PDB entry 1QGE | X-ray diffraction, 1.70 A resolution | chains D and E

[Chain D]
Molecule: Protein (triacylglycerol hydrolase)
Source organism: Burkholderia glumae
Notes: EC 3.1.1.3
Reference sequence: Q05489 (LIP_BURGL); residues 1-222 here correspond to UniProt positions 40-261 (UniProt number = residue number + 39)
Amino-acid sequence (222 residues; numbered 1 to 222; the number before each row is that of its first residue):
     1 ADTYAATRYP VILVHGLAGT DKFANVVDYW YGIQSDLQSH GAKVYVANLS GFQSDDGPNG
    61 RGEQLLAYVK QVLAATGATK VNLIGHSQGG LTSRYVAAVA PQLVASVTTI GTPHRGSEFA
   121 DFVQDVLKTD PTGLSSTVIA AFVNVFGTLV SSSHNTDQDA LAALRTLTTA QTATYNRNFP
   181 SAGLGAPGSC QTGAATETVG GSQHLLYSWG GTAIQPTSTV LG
Unresolved in the structure: 220-222

[Chain E]
Molecule: Protein (triacylglycerol hydrolase)
Source organism: Burkholderia glumae
Notes: EC 3.1.1.3
Reference sequence: Q05489 (LIP_BURGL); residues 223-319 here correspond to UniProt positions 262-358 (UniProt number = residue number + 39)
Amino-acid sequence (97 residues; numbered 223 to 319; the number before each row is that of its first residue):
   223 VVGATDTSTG TLDVANVTDP STLALLATGA VMINRASGQN DGLVSRCSSL FGQVISTSYH
   283 WNHLDEINQL LGVRGANAED PVAVIRTHVN RLKLQGV
Bound ions: Ca2+: Asp241, Asp287, Gln291, Val295

[How chain D and chain E interact]
Pairs across the interface - 152 pairs, chain D then chain E:
  Thr3(D) - Lys315(E)  hydrogen bond (backbone-side chain)
  Tyr4(D) - Arg308(E)
  Tyr4(D) - Thr309(E)
  Tyr4(D) - Asn312(E)  hydrogen bond (backbone-side chain)
  Tyr4(D) - Lys315(E)
  Ala5(D) - Val311(E)
  Ala6(D) - Lys315(E)
  Thr7(D) - Val311(E)
  Thr7(D) - Lys315(E)
  Thr7(D) - Val319(E)
  Arg8(D) - Gly318(E)
  Arg8(D) - Val319(E)  hydrogen bond (backbone-backbone)
  Tyr9(D) - Val319(E)  hydrogen bond (backbone-backbone)
  Asp28(D) - Gln291(E)  hydrogen bond (backbone-side chain)
  Tyr29(D) - Ile289(E)
  Tyr29(D) - Gln291(E)  hydrogen bond (backbone-side chain)
  Tyr31(D) - Ile289(E)  hydrogen bond (backbone-backbone)
  Tyr31(D) - Asn290(E)  hydrogen bond (backbone-side chain)
  Tyr31(D) - Gln291(E)
  Tyr31(D) - Leu293(E)
  Tyr31(D) - Gly294(E)
  Ile33(D) - Ile307(E)  hydrophobic
  Asp36(D) - Val304(E)
  Asp36(D) - Arg308(E)  salt bridge
  Leu37(D) - Arg308(E)
  Leu37(D) - Val311(E)  hydrophobic
  His40(D) - Arg308(E)
  Asn82(D) - Val319(E)  hydrogen bond (side chain-backbone)
  His86(D) - His285(E)  hydrogen bond (side chain-backbone)
  His86(D) - Glu288(E)  salt bridge
  His86(D) - Ile289(E)
  Ser87(D) - His285(E)  hydrogen bond
  Arg94(D) - Phe273(E)
  Ala105(D) - Val319(E)  hydrophobic
  Ser106(D) - Leu314(E)
  Val107(D) - Phe273(E)  hydrophobic
  Thr108(D) - His310(E)  hydrogen bond
  Thr109(D) - Phe273(E)
  Ile110(D) - Glu288(E)
  Gly111(D) - Val266(E)
  Gly111(D) - His285(E)
  Gly111(D) - Glu288(E)
  Thr112(D) - Val266(E)
  Thr112(D) - Ser270(E)
  Thr112(D) - Ser271(E)
  Pro113(D) - Val266(E)  hydrophobic
  Pro113(D) - Ser270(E)
  His114(D) - Ser270(E)  hydrogen bond (backbone-backbone)
  His114(D) - Ser271(E)
  His114(D) - Phe273(E)
  Arg115(D) - Ser270(E)  hydrogen bond (backbone-side chain)
  Gly116(D) - Ser270(E)  hydrogen bond (backbone-side chain)
  Ser117(D) - Leu265(E)  hydrogen bond (side chain-backbone)
  Glu118(D) - Met254(E)
  Glu118(D) - Arg257(E)  hydrogen bond (backbone-side chain)
  Glu118(D) - Ser259(E)
  Phe119(D) - Thr250(E)
  Phe119(D) - Met254(E)
  Phe119(D) - Leu265(E)  hydrophobic
  Asp121(D) - Arg257(E)
  Phe122(D) - Val253(E)  hydrophobic
  Phe122(D) - Arg257(E)
  Asp125(D) - Arg257(E)  salt bridge
  Val138(D) - Ala249(E)
  Val138(D) - Thr250(E)
  Phe142(D) - Leu265(E)  hydrophobic
  Val145(D) - Ser243(E)
  Val145(D) - Ala246(E)  hydrophobic
  Val145(D) - Leu286(E)  hydrophobic
  Thr148(D) - Leu292(E)
  Leu149(D) - Gln291(E)
  Ser181(D) - Phe273(E)
  Gly183(D) - Phe273(E)
  Gly183(D) - Gly274(E)  hydrogen bond (backbone-backbone)
  Leu184(D) - Phe273(E)  hydrophobic
  Cys190(D) - Arg268(E)  hydrogen bond
  Cys190(D) - Cys269(E)  disulfide
  Cys190(D) - Leu272(E)
  Gln191(D) - Leu272(E)
  Thr192(D) - Leu272(E)
  Thr192(D) - Phe273(E)  hydrogen bond (side chain-backbone)
  Thr192(D) - Gly274(E)  hydrogen bond (side chain-backbone)
  Thr192(D) - Val276(E)
  Ala194(D) - Gly274(E)
  Ala195(D) - Gln275(E)
  Leu205(D) - Gln317(E)
  Leu205(D) - Val319(E)  hydrophobic
  Leu206(D) - Phe273(E)  hydrophobic
  Leu206(D) - Gly274(E)
  Leu206(D) - Gln275(E)  hydrogen bond (backbone-backbone)
  Tyr207(D) - Phe273(E)
  Tyr207(D) - Gln275(E)
  Tyr207(D) - Ile277(E)  hydrophobic
  Tyr207(D) - His310(E)
  Tyr207(D) - Arg313(E)
  Tyr207(D) - Leu314(E)  hydrophobic
  Tyr207(D) - Gln317(E)
  Ser208(D) - Ser271(E)
  Ser208(D) - Phe273(E)  hydrogen bond (side chain-backbone)
  Ser208(D) - Gln275(E)  hydrogen bond (backbone-backbone)
  Ser208(D) - Val276(E)
  Ser208(D) - Ile277(E)  hydrogen bond (backbone-backbone)
  Trp209(D) - Ile277(E)  hydrophobic
  Trp209(D) - Ser278(E)
  Trp209(D) - Tyr281(E)
  Trp209(D) - Trp283(E)
  Trp209(D) - Ile307(E)  hydrophobic
  Trp209(D) - His310(E)
  Gly210(D) - Ser278(E)  hydrogen bond (backbone-backbone)
  Gly210(D) - Thr279(E)
  Gly210(D) - Tyr281(E)
  Gly211(D) - Asn262(E)
  Gly211(D) - Asp263(E)  hydrogen bond (backbone-backbone)
  Gly211(D) - Tyr281(E)
  Gly211(D) - Trp283(E)
  Gly211(D) - Glu288(E)  hydrogen bond (backbone-side chain)
  Thr212(D) - Thr229(E)
  Thr212(D) - Gln261(E)
  Thr212(D) - Asn262(E)
  Thr212(D) - Arg268(E)
  Thr212(D) - Thr279(E)  hydrogen bond (side chain-backbone)
  Thr212(D) - Ser280(E)
  Thr212(D) - Tyr281(E)  hydrogen bond (backbone-backbone)
  Thr212(D) - Trp283(E)
  Ala213(D) - Thr227(E)
  Ala213(D) - Asp228(E)
  Ala213(D) - Thr229(E)  hydrogen bond (backbone-backbone)
  Ala213(D) - Ser230(E)
  Ala213(D) - Asn262(E)  hydrogen bond (backbone-backbone)
  Ala213(D) - Tyr281(E)
  Ala213(D) - His282(E)
  Ala213(D) - Trp283(E)  hydrogen bond (backbone-backbone)
  Ala213(D) - Asn284(E)
  Ile214(D) - Ala226(E)  hydrophobic
  Ile214(D) - Thr227(E)
  Ile214(D) - Asp228(E)
  Ile214(D) - Leu247(E)
  Ile214(D) - Leu248(E)  hydrophobic
  Ile214(D) - Gly251(E)
  Ile214(D) - Gln261(E)
  Ile214(D) - Asn262(E)  hydrogen bond (backbone-backbone)
  Gln215(D) - Ala226(E)
  Gln215(D) - Thr227(E)  hydrogen bond (backbone-backbone)
  Gln215(D) - Thr229(E)
  Gln215(D) - Ile255(E)
  Gln215(D) - Gln261(E)  hydrogen bond
  Pro216(D) - Gly225(E)
  Pro216(D) - Ile255(E)
  Thr217(D) - Gly225(E)  hydrogen bond (backbone-backbone)
  Thr217(D) - Ala226(E)  hydrogen bond (side chain-backbone)
  Thr217(D) - Thr227(E)
  Thr219(D) - Gly225(E)  hydrogen bond (backbone-backbone)
Other interface residues (no listed pair), chain D (69 interface residues in all): Val11, Leu17, Trp30, Ile84, Ala141, Gly193
Other interface residues (no listed pair), chain E (68 interface residues in all): Val224, Pro242, Ala252, Gly264, Ser267, Val306
Cross-chain cystine bridges: Cys190(D)-Cys269(E)

[Summary]
69 residues of chain D face 68 of chain E across their interface; the contacts include 1 disulfide bond, 39
hydrogen bonds and 3 salt bridges. Among the polar pairs are Asp36(D)-Arg308(E), His86(D)-Glu288(E) and
Asp125(D)-Arg257(E). Asp241(E), Asp287(E), Gln291(E) and Val295(E) form the Ca2+ site.
Chain D is Protein (triacylglycerol hydrolase) and chain E is Protein (triacylglycerol hydrolase), both from
Burkholderia glumae; the structure, New crystal form of pseudomonas glumae (formerly chromobacterium viscosum
atcc 6918) lipase, was determined by X-ray diffraction.
